Entry 6W09 (electron microscopy, 5.30 A resolution (low resolution: residue-level contacts below are approximate; hydrogen-bond / salt-bridge calls are withheld)); this record covers chains C and G of the 20 polymer chains in the assembly.

Chain C:
Molecule: E1 glycoprotein
From: Chikungunya virus
Reference sequence: Q88628 (Q88628_CHIKV); residues 1-393 here correspond to UniProt positions 810-1202 (UniProt number = residue number + 809)
Sequence (393 residues; numbered 1 to 393; the number before each row is that of its first residue):
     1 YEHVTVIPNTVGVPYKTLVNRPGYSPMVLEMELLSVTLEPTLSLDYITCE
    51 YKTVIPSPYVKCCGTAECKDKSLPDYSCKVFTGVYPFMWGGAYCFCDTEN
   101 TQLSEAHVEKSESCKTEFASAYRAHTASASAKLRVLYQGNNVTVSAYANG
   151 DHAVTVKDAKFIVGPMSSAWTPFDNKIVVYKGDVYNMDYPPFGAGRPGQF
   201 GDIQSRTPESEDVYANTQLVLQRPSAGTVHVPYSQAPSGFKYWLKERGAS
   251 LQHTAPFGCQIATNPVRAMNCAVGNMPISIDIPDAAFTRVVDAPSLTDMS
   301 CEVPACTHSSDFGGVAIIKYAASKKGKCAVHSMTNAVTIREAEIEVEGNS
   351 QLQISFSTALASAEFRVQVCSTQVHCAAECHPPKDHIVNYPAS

Chain G:
Molecule: E2 glycoprotein
From: Chikungunya virus
Reference sequence: Q88628 (Q88628_CHIKV); residues 1-338 here correspond to UniProt positions 330-667 (UniProt number = residue number + 329)
Sequence (338 residues; each row starts with the number of its first residue):
     1 NFNVYKAIRPYLAHCPDCGEGHSCHSPVALERIRNEATDGTLKIQVSLQI
    51 GIKTDDSHDWTKLRYMDNHMPADAERARLFVRTSAPCTITGTMGHFILAR
   101 CPKGETLTVGFTDSGKISHSCTHPFHHDPPVIGREKFHSRPQHRKELPCS
   151 TYAQSTAATAEEIEVHMPPDTPDRTLMSQQSGNVKITVNSQTVRYKCNCG
   201 DSNEGLTTTDKVINNCKVDQCHAAVTNHKKWQYNSPLVPRNAELGDRKGK
   251 VHIPFPLANVTCRVPKARNPTVTYGKNQVIMLLYPDHPTLLSYRNMGEEP
   301 NYQEEWVTHKKEVIRTVPTEGLEVTWGNNEPYKYWPQL
Sequence notes: conflict S114 (Gly443 in Q88628), G115 (Arg444 in Q88628), R144 (Gly473 in Q88628), K145 (Arg474 in Q88628), V313 (Ile642 in Q88628), I314 (Arg643 in Q88628), R315 (Leu644 in Q88628)

How chain C and chain G interact:
Pairs across the interface - 32 pairs, chain C then chain G:
  P56(C) - P236(G)
  S57(C) - V238(G)
  S57(C) - R240(G)
  P58(C) - V238(G)
  P58(C) - P239(G)
  P58(C) - R240(G)
  Y59(C) - R240(G)
  Y59(C) - N241(G)
  Y59(C) - A242(G)
  V60(C) - R240(G)
  V60(C) - A242(G)
  V60(C) - E243(G)
  K61(C) - A242(G)
  G90(C) - P172(G)
  A92(C) - P172(G)
  V229(C) - P236(G)
  V229(C) - L237(G)
  P256(C) - G297(G)
  F257(C) - M296(G)
  F257(C) - G297(G)
  G258(C) - M296(G)
  G258(C) - G297(G)
  D385(C) - Q337(G)
  H386(C) - Y274(G)
  H386(C) - P336(G)
  H386(C) - Q337(G)
  I387(C) - W335(G)
  V388(C) - Y334(G)
  V388(C) - W335(G)
  V388(C) - Q337(G)
  N389(C) - K333(G)
  N389(C) - W335(G)
Other interface residues (no listed pair), chain C (20 interface residues in all): V231, P383, Y390
Other interface residues (no listed pair), chain G (22 interface residues in all): D173, S235, G275, E298, L338

Overview:
20 residues of chain C face 22 of chain G across their interface.
Here chain C is E1 glycoprotein and chain G is E2 glycoprotein, both from Chikungunya virus. Entry 6W09 (Human
mAbs broadly protect against infection of arthritiogenic alphaviruses by recognizing conserved elements of the
MXR8 ...) was determined by electron microscopy together with 6W2U, 6VYV and 6W1C from the same study.
